Entry 4USF (X-ray diffraction, 1.75 A resolution); this record covers chain A.

== Chain A ==
Protein: STE20-like serine/threonine-protein kinase
Organism: Homo sapiens
Notes: EC 2.7.11.1; fragment: kinase domain, residues 19-320
Reference sequence: Q9H2G2 (SLK_HUMAN); residues 19-320 here = UniProt positions 19-320
Amino-acid sequence (304 residues; row label = number of the first residue in the row):
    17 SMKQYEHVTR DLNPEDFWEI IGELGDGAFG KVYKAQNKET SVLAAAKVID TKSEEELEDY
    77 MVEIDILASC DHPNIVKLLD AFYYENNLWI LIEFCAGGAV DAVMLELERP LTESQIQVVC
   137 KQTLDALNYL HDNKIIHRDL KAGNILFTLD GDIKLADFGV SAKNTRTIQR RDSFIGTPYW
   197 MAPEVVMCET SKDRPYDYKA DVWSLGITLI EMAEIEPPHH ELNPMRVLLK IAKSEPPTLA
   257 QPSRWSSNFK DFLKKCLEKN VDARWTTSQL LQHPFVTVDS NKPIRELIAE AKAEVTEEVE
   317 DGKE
Not modelled in the structure: 180-192, 206-209, 311-320
Sequence notes: expression tag (17-18); conflict Thr25 (Lys in Q9H2G2)
Swiss-Prot annotation at these positions:
  - active site: Asp155 (Proton acceptor)
  - binding site (ATP): Leu40 to Val48, Lys63
  - modified residue: Thr183 (Phosphothreonine), Ser189 (Phosphoserine)
Ligand contacts: 6UI (4-[4-(6-methoxynaphthalen-2-yl)-1H-imidazol-5-yl]pyridine): Leu40, Phe45, Val48, Ala61, Ala62, Lys63, Leu83, Ile106, Ile108, Glu109, Phe110, Cys111, Gly114, Ala115, Gly159, Leu162, Ala172, Asp173, Phe174, Gly175
What the authors report for this chain:
  - binding site for 6UI: Phe45
  - conformationally variable residues (loop rearrangement): Phe45

== In short ==
Bound to chain A: compound 6UI. Curated annotation (UniProt) lists active-site residue Asp155 and 10
ATP-binding residues. From the paper: a binding site for 6UI at Phe45; conformational variability at Phe45.
Chain A is STE20-like serine/threonine-protein kinase (Homo sapiens); the structure, Human SLK with SB-440719,
was determined by X-ray diffraction (same publication as 4USD and 4USE).
